1ZRT - chains D and E of the 6 polymer chains in the assembly; structure by X-ray diffraction, 3.51 A resolution.

== Chain D ==
Name: Cytochrome c1
From: Rhodobacter capsulatus
UniProtKB: D5ANZ4 (CY1_RHOCB); residues 1-258 here correspond to UniProt positions 22-279 (UniProt number = residue number + 21)
Sequence (258 residues; row label = number of the first residue in the row):
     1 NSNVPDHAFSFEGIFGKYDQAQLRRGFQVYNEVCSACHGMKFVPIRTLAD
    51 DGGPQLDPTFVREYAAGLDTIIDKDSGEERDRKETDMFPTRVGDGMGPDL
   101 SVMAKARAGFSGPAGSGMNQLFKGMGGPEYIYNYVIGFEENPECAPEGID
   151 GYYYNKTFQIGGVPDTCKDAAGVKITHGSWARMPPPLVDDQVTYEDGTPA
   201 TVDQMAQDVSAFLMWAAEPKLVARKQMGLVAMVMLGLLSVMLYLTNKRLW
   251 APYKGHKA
Disordered / not traced: 1-6, 255-258
Disulfides: Cys144-Cys167
Covalent attachments: heme c (HEC) linked to Cys34, Cys37
Ion coordination: heme c Fe: His38, Met183
Residues lining bound ligands: heme c (HEC): Val33, His38, Gly95, Met96, Gly97, Pro98, Leu100, Met103, Arg107, Tyr130, Ile131, Tyr134, Val135, Phe158, Ile160, Ala181, Arg182, Met183, Pro184, Pro186, Leu187, Leu213
Curated features (UniProtKB/Swiss-Prot):
  - binding site (heme c): Cys34, Cys37, His38, Met183
Reported in the primary citation:
  - heme c coordination: His38, Met183
  - contacts within the chain: Lys41-Asp99 (backbone contact), Arg80-Asp86, Asp73-Arg80, His38-Pro98 (hydrogen bond), His38-Leu100 (hydrophobic contact), Asp99-Ser101 (backbone contact)
  - binding site for heme c: Leu100, Arg107

== Chain E ==
Name: Ubiquinol-cytochrome c reductase iron-sulfur subunit
From: Rhodobacter capsulatus
Notes: EC 7.1.1.8
UniProtKB: D5ANZ2 (UCRI_RHOCB); residues 1-191 here = UniProt positions 1-191
Sequence (191 residues; row label = number of the first residue in the row):
     1 MSHAEDNAGTRRDFLYHATAATGVVVTGAAVWPLINQMNASADVKAMASI
    51 FVDVSAVEVGTQLTVKWRGKPVFIRRRDEKDIELARSVPLGALRDTSAEN
   101 ANKPGAEATDENRTLPAFDGTNTGEWLVMLGVCTHLGCVPMGDKSGDFGG
   151 WFCPCHGSHYDSAGRIRKGPAPRNLDIPVAAFVDETTIKLG
Disordered / not traced: 1-8
Disulfides: Cys138-Cys155
Ion coordination: 2Fe-2S cluster Fe: Cys133, His135, Cys153, His156
Residues lining bound ligands: 2Fe-2S cluster (FES): Cys133, His135, Leu136, Gly137, Cys138, Cys153, Cys155, His156, Gly157, Ser158
Curated features (UniProtKB/Swiss-Prot):
  - binding site ([2Fe-2S] cluster): Cys133, His135, Cys153, His156
Reported in the primary citation:
  - contacts within the chain: Ser41-Asp43 (hydrogen bond), Lys103-Asn112, Arg77-Asp110

== Interface between chain D and chain E ==
Residue-residue contacts (21; chain D residue first):
  Arg46(D) - Ala42(E)  hydrogen bond (side chain-backbone)
  Arg46(D) - Asp43(E)
  Met234(D) - Val25(E)  hydrophobic
  Met234(D) - Val26(E)
  Leu237(D) - Thr22(E)
  Leu238(D) - Thr22(E)
  Leu238(D) - Gly23(E)
  Met241(D) - Leu15(E)
  Met241(D) - Ala18(E)
  Met241(D) - Thr19(E)  hydrogen bond (backbone-side chain)
  Met241(D) - Thr22(E)
  Leu242(D) - Thr19(E)
  Leu244(D) - Leu15(E)
  Thr245(D) - Leu15(E)
  Thr245(D) - Thr19(E)  hydrogen bond
  Arg248(D) - Gly9(E)
  Arg248(D) - Thr10(E)
  Arg248(D) - Arg11(E)  hydrogen bond (side chain-backbone)
  Arg248(D) - Arg12(E)
  Arg248(D) - Tyr16(E)  hydrogen bond (backbone-side chain)
  Leu249(D) - Tyr16(E)
Also at the interface, not in a pair above, chain D (12 interface residues in all): Asp75, Leu235
Also at the interface, not in a pair above, chain E (15 interface residues in all): Lys66

== In short ==
The interface between chain D and chain E involves 12 residues on one side and 15 on the other; the contacts
include 5 hydrogen bonds. Among the polar pairs are Arg46(D)-Ala42(E), Met241(D)-Thr19(E) and
Thr245(D)-Thr19(E). The paper reports a binding site for heme c at Leu100(D) and Arg107(D); heme c
coordination by His38(D) and Met183(D).
Chain D is Cytochrome c1 and chain E is Ubiquinol-cytochrome c reductase iron-sulfur subunit, both from
Rhodobacter capsulatus; the structure, Rhodobacter capsulatus cytochrome bc1 complex with stigmatellin bound,
was determined by X-ray diffraction.
